PDB entry 8PB9 | electron microscopy, 3.30 A resolution | chains D and B of the 5 polymer chains in the assembly

Chain D:
Protein: Transcriptional regulator FleQ
Source organism: Pseudomonas aeruginosa PAO1
UniProt: G3XCV0 (FLEQ_PSEAE); numbering as in UniProt (aligned over 2-394)
Chain sequence (396 residues; each row starts with the number of its first residue; numbers below 1 keep their minus sign (Met-1 is residue -1)):
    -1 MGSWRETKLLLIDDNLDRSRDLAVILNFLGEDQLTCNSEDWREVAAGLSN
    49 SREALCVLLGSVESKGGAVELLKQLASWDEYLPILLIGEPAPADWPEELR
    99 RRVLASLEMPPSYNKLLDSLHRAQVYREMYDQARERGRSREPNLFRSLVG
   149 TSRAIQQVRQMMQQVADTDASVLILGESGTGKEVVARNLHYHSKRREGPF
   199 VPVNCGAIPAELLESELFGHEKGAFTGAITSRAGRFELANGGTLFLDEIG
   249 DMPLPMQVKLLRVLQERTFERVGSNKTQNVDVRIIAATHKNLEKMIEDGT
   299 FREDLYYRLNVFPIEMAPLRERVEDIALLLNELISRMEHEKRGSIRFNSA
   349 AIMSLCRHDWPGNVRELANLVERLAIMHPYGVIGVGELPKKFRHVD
Unresolved in the structure: -1 to 3, 394
Differences from the reference sequence: initiating methionine (-1); expression tag (0-1)
Small-molecule neighbours:
  - c-di-GMP (C2E; 9,9'-[(2R,3R,3aS,5S,7aR,9R,10R,10aS,12S,14aR)-3,5,10,12-tetrahydroxy-5,12-dioxidooctahydro-2H,7H-difuro[3,2-d:3',2'-j][1,3,7,9,2,8]tetraoxadiphosphacyclododecine-2,9-diyl]bis(2-amino-1,9-dihydro-6H-purin-6-one)), molecule 1: Arg136, Arg138, Leu142, Phe143, Arg144, Val182, Arg185, Asn186, Tyr189, His190
  - c-di-GMP (C2E), molecule 2: Arg138, Phe143, Arg144, Glu330, Ser333, Arg334, His337
Curated features (UniProtKB/Swiss-Prot):
  - binding site (3',3'-c-di-GMP): Leu142, Asn186 to Tyr189, Glu330 to Gly341
  - binding site (ADP): Val147, Gly177 to Val182, Arg334, Arg363
  - mutagenesis: Phe26 (F26N: Almost complete loss of biofilm formation), His119 (H119N: About 50% loss of biofilm formation), Arg144 (R144A: Almost complete loss of biofilm formation), Arg185 (R185A: Almost complete loss of biofilm formation; R185E: More than 75% repressed pel transcription), Asn186 (N186A: More than 75% repressed pel transcription), Glu330 (E330A: More than 75% repressed pel transcription), Arg334 (R334E: More than 75% repressed pel transcription)
Reported in the primary citation:
  - binding site for c-di-GMP: Arg138, Arg144, Arg151, Arg185, Glu330, Arg334
  - self-association interface (contacts with another copy of this molecule): Thr149

Chain B:
Protein: Antiactivator FleN
Source organism: Pseudomonas aeruginosa PAO1
UniProt: G3XD64 (FLEN_PSEAE); residue numbers follow UniProt; this construct covers 2-280
Chain sequence (284 residues; numbered -3 to 280; the number before each row is that of its first residue; numbers below 1 keep their minus sign (Gly-3 is residue -3)):
    -3 GPMGSKQMGSMHPVQVIAVTGGKGGVGKTNVSVNLALALADLGRRVMLLD
    47 AALGLANVDVLLGLTPKRTLADVIEGRCELRDVLLLGPGGVRIVPAASGT
    97 QSMVHLSPMQHAGLIQAFSDISDNLDVLVVDTAAGIGDSVVSFVRAAQEV
   147 LLVVCDEPTSITDAYALIKLLNRDHGMTRFRVLANMAHSPQEGRNLFAKL
   197 TKVTDRFLDVALQYVGVIPYDESVRKAVQKQRAVYEAFPRSKASLAFKAV
   247 AQKVDSWPLPANPRGHLEFFVERLVQHPATGSAV
Unresolved in the structure: -3 to 7, 273-280
Differences from the reference sequence: expression tag (-3 to 1); engineered mutation Ala48 (Asp in G3XD64)
Small-molecule neighbours:
  - AMP-PCP (ACP; phosphomethylphosphonic acid adenylate ester), molecule 1: Lys19, Gly20, Glu153, Thr155
  - AMP-PCP (ACP), molecule 2: Gly20, Gly21, Val22, Gly23, Lys24, Thr25, Asn26, Val27, Asn53, Ala130, Asn181, Met182, Ile214, Pro215, Tyr216, Asp217, Val220, Arg221, Val224
Curated features (UniProtKB/Swiss-Prot):
  - binding site (ATP): Lys19 to Asn26, Glu153, Asn181, Pro215 to Asp217, Arg221

Chain D / chain B interface:
Contacting residue pairs (70):
  Gln130(D) - Gln248(B)  hydrogen bond (side chain-backbone)
  Arg134(D) - Gln11(B)  hydrogen bond
  Arg134(D) - Arg40(B)
  Arg134(D) - Asp251(B)  salt bridge
  Arg134(D) - Trp253(B)  hydrogen bond (side chain-backbone)
  Arg134(D) - Leu255(B)
  Gly135(D) - Pro254(B)
  Gly135(D) - Leu255(B)
  Arg136(D) - Pro9(B)
  Arg136(D) - Pro254(B)
  Arg136(D) - Leu255(B)
  Arg136(D) - Ala257(B)
  Ser137(D) - Pro254(B)
  Ser137(D) - Leu255(B)  hydrogen bond (backbone-backbone)
  Ser137(D) - Ala257(B)  hydrogen bond (backbone-backbone)
  Arg138(D) - Arg175(B)  hydrogen bond (backbone-side chain)
  Glu139(D) - Arg175(B)
  Glu139(D) - Arg260(B)
  Pro140(D) - Arg175(B)
  Leu142(D) - Asn258(B)
  Arg185(D) - Asn258(B)
  Arg185(D) - Pro259(B)
  Pro197(D) - Val271(B)  hydrophobic
  Pro197(D) - Gln272(B)
  Phe198(D) - Val271(B)
  Pro200(D) - Pro259(B)
  Pro200(D) - Arg260(B)
  Pro200(D) - Gly261(B)
  Val201(D) - Gly261(B)
  Asn202(D) - Gly261(B)
  Asn202(D) - His262(B)  hydrogen bond (side chain-backbone)
  Ala205(D) - Arg141(B)  hydrogen bond (backbone-side chain)
  Ala205(D) - His262(B)
  Ile206(D) - His262(B)
  Ile206(D) - Leu263(B)
  Leu210(D) - Pro104(B)
  Leu210(D) - Ala108(B)  hydrophobic
  Glu214(D) - Ala108(B)
  Glu214(D) - Gln112(B)  hydrogen bond
  Glu214(D) - Leu263(B)
  Phe223(D) - Met105(B)  hydrophobic
  Thr224(D) - Met105(B)
  Gly225(D) - Gln106(B)
  Gly225(D) - Gly109(B)
  Ile227(D) - Val69(B)
  Ile227(D) - Ile70(B)
  Ile227(D) - Gly109(B)
  Ile227(D) - Ala113(B)  hydrophobic
  Thr228(D) - Ala113(B)
  Arg230(D) - Gln112(B)
  Arg233(D) - His262(B)
  Arg233(D) - Leu263(B)
  Arg233(D) - Val267(B)
  Leu236(D) - Val267(B)  hydrophobic
  Arg334(D) - Arg175(B)
  Glu338(D) - Pro254(B)
  Lys339(D) - Ser252(B)  hydrogen bond (side chain-backbone)
  Arg363(D) - Gly172(B)  hydrogen bond (side chain-backbone)
  Asn367(D) - Thr174(B)  hydrogen bond
  Glu370(D) - Arg175(B)  salt bridge
  Arg371(D) - Thr200(B)
  Arg371(D) - Asp201(B)  salt bridge
  Arg371(D) - Leu204(B)
  Arg371(D) - Asp205(B)
  Arg371(D) - Val206(B)  hydrogen bond (side chain-backbone)
  Arg371(D) - Ala207(B)
  Ile374(D) - Ala207(B)
  Ile374(D) - Leu208(B)
  Ile374(D) - Gln209(B)
  Met375(D) - Thr197(B)
Interface residues without a listed pair, chain D (43 interface residues in all): Glu96, Glu133, Pro207, Glu209, Arg340, Glu364, Lys389
Interface residues without a listed pair, chain B (52 interface residues in all): Leu110, His171, Met173, Gln187, Phe193, Phe203, Lys249, Val250, Pro256, Glu264, Glu268

In short:
43 residues of chain D and 52 residues of chain B are in contact, with 13 hydrogen bonds and 3 salt bridges.
Polar pairs include Arg134(D)-Asp251(B), Glu370(D)-Arg175(B) and Arg371(D)-Asp201(B). Chain D binds c-di-GMP.
Chain B binds AMP-PCP. From the paper: a binding site for c-di-GMP at Arg138(D), Arg144(D) and Arg151(D) among
others; a self-association interface involving Thr149(D).
Chain D is Transcriptional regulator FleQ and chain B is Antiactivator FleN, both from Pseudomonas aeruginosa
PAO1; the structure, Cryo-EM structure of the c-di-GMP-bound FleQ-FleN master regulator complex from
Pseudomonas aeruginosa, was determined by electron microscopy together with 8P53 from the same study.
